PDB entry 2G7M | X-ray diffraction, 2.90 A resolution | chains X and Y of the 3 polymer chains in the assembly

== Chain X (and Y) ==
Molecule: putative ornithine carbamoyltransferase
Organism: Bacteroides fragilis
Notes: EC 2.1.3.-; chain Y of this document is another copy of the same molecule, construct and numbering; everything in this record applies to it too
Sequence (338 residues; row label = number of the first residue in the row; numbers below 1 keep their minus sign (Met-19 is residue -19)):
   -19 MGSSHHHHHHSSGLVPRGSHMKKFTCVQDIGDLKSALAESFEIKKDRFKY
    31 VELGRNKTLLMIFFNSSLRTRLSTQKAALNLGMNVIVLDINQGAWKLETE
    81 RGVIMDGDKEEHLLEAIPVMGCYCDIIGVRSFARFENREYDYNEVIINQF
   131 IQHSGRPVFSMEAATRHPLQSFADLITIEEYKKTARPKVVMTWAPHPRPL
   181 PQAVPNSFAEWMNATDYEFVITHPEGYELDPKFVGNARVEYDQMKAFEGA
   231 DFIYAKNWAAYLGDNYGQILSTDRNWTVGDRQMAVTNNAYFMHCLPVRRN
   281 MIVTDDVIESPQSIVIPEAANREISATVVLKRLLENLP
Unresolved in the structure: -19 to -3
Construct notes: cloning artifact (-19 to -16, -9 to 0); expression tag (-15 to -10); engineered mutation Glu90 (Pro in 60491451), Leu242 (Thr in 60491451)
Residues lining bound ligands:
  - N-acetyl-L-norvaline (AN0): Arg110, Phe112, Glu142, His147, His176, Arg178, Leu180, Pro181, Val184, Lys236, Cys274, Leu275, Pro276
  - phosphoric acid mono(formamide)ester (CP): Ser46, Ser47, Leu48, Arg49, Thr50, Arg51, Arg110, His147, Gln150, Cys274, Leu275, Pro276, Arg302
From the paper describing this entry:
  - mutagenesis - P90E/T242L: increased catalytic activity on N-acetylornithine
  - specificity-determining residues: Glu90

== Chain X / chain Y interface ==
Pairs across the interface (63; chain X residue first):
  Asn36(X) - Phe28(Y)
  Asn36(X) - Val31(Y)
  Thr38(X) - Lys56(Y)
  Asn64(X) - Leu59(Y)
  Ile66(X) - Gln55(Y)
  Leu68(X) - Arg51(Y)
  Leu68(X) - Leu52(Y)  hydrophobic
  Gln72(X) - Gln72(Y)
  Gly73(X) - Ser46(Y)
  Gly73(X) - Ser47(Y)  hydrogen bond (backbone-backbone)
  Gly73(X) - Arg51(Y)  hydrogen bond (backbone-side chain)
  Ala74(X) - Ser46(Y)  hydrogen bond (backbone-side chain)
  Ala74(X) - Ser47(Y)
  Trp75(X) - Ser46(Y)
  Trp75(X) - Ser47(Y)
  Trp75(X) - Leu48(Y)
  Trp75(X) - Arg49(Y)
  Trp75(X) - Phe112(Y)  hydrophobic
  Trp75(X) - Pro276(Y)
  Arg81(X) - Arg279(Y)
  Arg81(X) - Asp285(Y)  salt bridge
  Arg81(X) - Glu289(Y)  salt bridge
  Gly82(X) - Asp285(Y)
  Val83(X) - Arg279(Y)
  Val83(X) - Asn280(Y)  hydrogen bond (backbone-side chain)
  Ile84(X) - Arg254(Y)
  Ile84(X) - Arg279(Y)
  Ile84(X) - Asn280(Y)
  Met85(X) - Val277(Y)
  Met85(X) - Arg278(Y)  hydrogen bond (backbone-side chain)
  Met85(X) - Arg279(Y)  hydrogen bond (backbone-backbone)
  Met85(X) - Met281(Y)
  Asp86(X) - Arg254(Y)  salt bridge
  Asp86(X) - Arg278(Y)
  Asp86(X) - Met281(Y)
  Gly87(X) - Arg278(Y)  hydrogen bond (backbone-side chain)
  Lys89(X) - Arg278(Y)  hydrogen bond (backbone-side chain)
  Glu90(X) - His176(Y)  salt bridge
  Glu90(X) - Arg178(Y)  salt bridge
  Glu90(X) - Pro276(Y)
  Glu90(X) - Val277(Y)
  Glu90(X) - Arg278(Y)  salt bridge
  Glu91(X) - Leu48(Y)
  Glu91(X) - Arg49(Y)  salt bridge
  Glu91(X) - Pro276(Y)
  Leu94(X) - Arg279(Y)
  Leu94(X) - Glu289(Y)
  Glu95(X) - Arg279(Y)  salt bridge
  Glu95(X) - Ile288(Y)
  Pro98(X) - Ile296(Y)  hydrophobic
  Val99(X) - Arg49(Y)
  Val99(X) - Leu275(Y)  hydrophobic
  Cys102(X) - Ile296(Y)  hydrophobic
  Cys102(X) - Ala300(Y)  hydrophobic
  Cys102(X) - Glu303(Y)
  Tyr103(X) - Arg49(Y)
  Tyr103(X) - Leu52(Y)  hydrophobic
  Tyr103(X) - Ser53(Y)
  Tyr103(X) - Lys56(Y)
  Tyr103(X) - Ala299(Y)  hydrogen bond (side chain-backbone)
  Tyr103(X) - Ala300(Y)
  Tyr103(X) - Arg302(Y)
  Tyr103(X) - Glu303(Y)
Also at the interface, not in a pair above, chain X (29 interface residues in all): Leu40, Asp88, His92, Met100
Also at the interface, not in a pair above, chain Y (34 interface residues in all): Arg110, Pro177
Interface features reported in the paper:
  - residue pairs: Glu90(X)-His176(Y), Glu90(X)-Arg278(Y)

== Overview ==
29 residues of chain X face 34 of chain Y across their interface, with 9 hydrogen bonds and 8 salt bridges.
Polar contacts include Arg81(X)-Asp285(Y), Arg81(X)-Glu289(Y) and Asp86(X)-Arg254(Y). The authors report
contacts between Glu90(X) and His176(Y) and Glu90(X) and Arg278(Y). The paper reports that P90E/T242L of chain
X increase catalytic activity on N-acetylornithine; the specificity determinant Glu90(X).
Both chains are putative ornithine carbamoyltransferase (Bacteroides fragilis). Entry 2G7M (Crystal structure
of B. fragilis N-succinylornithine transcarbamylase P90E mutant complexed with carbamoyl phosphate and
N-acetylnorvaline) was determined by X-ray diffraction (same publication as 3L02, 3L04, 3L05 and 3L06).
